5CG1 - chains A and B; structure by X-ray diffraction, 2.07 A resolution.

Chain A (and B):
Protein: Enoyl-[acyl-carrier-protein] reductase [NADH] FabI
From: Escherichia coli (strain K12)
Notes: EC 1.3.1.9; chain B of this document is another copy of the same molecule, construct and numbering; everything in this record applies to it too
UniProtKB: P0AEK4 (FABI_ECOLI); residues 1-262 here = UniProt positions 1-262
Chain sequence (305 residues; numbered -42 to 262; the number before each row is that of its first residue; numbers below 1 keep their minus sign (Met-42 is residue -42)):
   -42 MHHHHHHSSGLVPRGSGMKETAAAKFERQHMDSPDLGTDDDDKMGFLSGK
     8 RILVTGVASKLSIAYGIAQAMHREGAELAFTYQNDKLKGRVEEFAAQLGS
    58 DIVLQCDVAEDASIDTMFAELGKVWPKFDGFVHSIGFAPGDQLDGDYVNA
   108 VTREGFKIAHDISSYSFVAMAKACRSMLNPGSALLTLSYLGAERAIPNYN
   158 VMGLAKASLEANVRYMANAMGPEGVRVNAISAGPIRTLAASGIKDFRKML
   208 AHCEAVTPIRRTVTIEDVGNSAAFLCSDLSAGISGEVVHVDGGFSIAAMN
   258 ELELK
Disordered / not traced: -42 to 1, 195-203, 258-262 (chain B: -42 to 1, 195-202, 258-262)
Sequence notes: expression tag (-42 to 0)
Small-molecule neighbours:
  - BBN (1-hydroxy-2,3,1-benzodiazaborinine-2(1H)-carboxamide): Gly93, Phe94, Tyr146, Tyr156, Met159, Lys163
  - BBN / NAD: Gly13, Val14, Ala15, Ser19, Ile20, Ala21, Gln40, Leu44, Cys63, Asp64, Val65, Ala66, Ser91, Ile92, Gly93, Phe94, Ile119, Leu144, Ser145, Tyr146, Tyr156, Met159, Lys163, Ala189, Gly190, Pro191, Ile192
  - NAD (nicotinamide-adenine-dinucleotide): Gly13, Val14, Ala15, Ser19, Ile20, Ala21, Gln40, Leu44, Cys63, Asp64, Val65, Ala66, Ser91, Ile92, Gly93, Phe94, Ile119, Leu144, Ser145, Tyr146, Tyr156, Lys163, Ala189, Gly190, Pro191, Ile192
Curated features (UniProtKB/Swiss-Prot):
  - active site (Proton acceptor): Tyr146, Tyr156
  - binding site (NAD(+)): Gly13, Ser19, Ile20, Gln40, Asp64, Val65, Ile92, Lys163, Ile192 to Ala196
  - binding site (substrate): Ala95
  - site (Involved in acyl-ACP binding): Lys201, Arg204, Lys205
  - mutagenesis: Gly93 (G93S: Diazaborine resistance; G93V: Triclosan resistance), Tyr146 (Y146F: Large impact on catalysis, with kcat and kcat/Km for DD-ACP decreasing by around 50-fold compared with wild-type), Tyr156 (Y156F: No effect on substrate reduction), Met159 (M159T: Triclosan resistance), Lys201 (K201A: No effect on substrate reduction; K201E: Little activity toward DD-CoA and DD-ACP), Phe203 (F203L: Triclosan resistance), Arg204 (R204A: No effect on substrate reduction; R204E: Causes a further reduction in kcat/Km for reduction of DD-ACP without affecting kcat/Km for the DD-CoA substrate), Lys205 (K205A: No effect on substrate reduction; K205E: Causes a further reduction in kcat/Km for reduction of DD-ACP without affecting kcat/Km for the DD-CoA substrate ...), Ser241 (S241F: Produces temperature-sensitive phenotype)
What the authors report for this chain:
  - binding site for BBN: Gly93, Tyr146, Tyr156
  - binding site for NAD: Lys163, Ile192
  - catalytic residues: Tyr156 (citing earlier work)
  - conformationally variable residues (order/disorder transition): Leu195 to Asp202

Interface between chain A and chain B:
Contacting residue pairs (90; chain A residue first):
  Val65(A) with Arg110(B), hydrogen bond (backbone-side chain)
  Ala66(A) with Arg110(B), hydrogen bond (backbone-side chain)
  Glu67(A) with Arg110(B)
  Asp68(A) with Arg110(B), salt bridge
  Ile71(A) with Arg110(B)
  Asp103(A) with Arg132(B), salt bridge; Ala176(B)
  Tyr104(A) with Val125(B); Asn169(B), hydrogen bond; Tyr172(B), hydrophobic; Met173(B)
  Val105(A) with Lys129(B), hydrogen bond (backbone-side chain); Arg132(B); Ala176(B), hydrophobic
  Asn106(A) with Lys129(B), hydrogen bond (backbone-side chain); Arg132(B), hydrogen bond
  Val108(A) with Tyr122(B), hydrophobic; Val125(B), hydrophobic; Lys129(B), hydrogen bond (backbone-side chain)
  Thr109(A) with Tyr122(B)
  Arg110(A) with Val65(B), hydrogen bond (side chain-backbone); Ala66(B), hydrogen bond (side chain-backbone); Glu67(B); Asp68(B), salt bridge; Ile71(B); Asp118(B), salt bridge; Tyr122(B), hydrogen bond (backbone-side chain)
  Phe113(A) with His117(B); Ser121(B); Tyr122(B); Ser165(B)
  His117(A) with Phe113(B); His117(B); Ser165(B), hydrogen bond
  Asp118(A) with Arg110(B), salt bridge
  Ser121(A) with Phe113(B)
  Tyr122(A) with Val108(B), hydrophobic; Thr109(B); Arg110(B), hydrogen bond (side chain-backbone); Phe113(B)
  Val125(A) with Tyr104(B); Val105(B), hydrophobic; Val108(B), hydrophobic
  Lys129(A) with Val105(B), hydrogen bond (side chain-backbone); Asn106(B), hydrogen bond (side chain-backbone); Val108(B), hydrogen bond (side chain-backbone)
  Arg132(A) with Asp103(B), salt bridge; Val105(B); Asn106(B), hydrogen bond
  Gly148(A) with Tyr172(B), hydrogen bond (backbone-side chain)
  Ala149(A) with Arg171(B), hydrogen bond (backbone-side chain)
  Glu150(A) with Arg171(B), hydrogen bond (backbone-side chain)
  Arg151(A) with Tyr172(B), hydrogen bond (backbone-side chain)
  Ala152(A) with Arg171(B); Tyr172(B); Asn175(B)
  Ile153(A) with Tyr172(B), hydrogen bond (backbone-side chain)
  Tyr156(A) with Tyr172(B)
  Asn157(A) with Tyr172(B)
  Gly160(A) with Tyr172(B)
  Leu161(A) with Ser165(B); Ala168(B), hydrophobic; Asn169(B); Tyr172(B), hydrophobic
  Ala164(A) with Ala164(B); Ala168(B), hydrophobic
  Ser165(A) with Phe113(B); His117(B), hydrogen bond; Leu161(B)
  Ala168(A) with Ala149(B); Leu161(B), hydrophobic; Ala164(B), hydrophobic
  Asn169(A) with Tyr104(B), hydrogen bond; Leu161(B)
  Arg171(A) with Ala149(B), hydrogen bond (side chain-backbone); Glu150(B), hydrogen bond (side chain-backbone); Ala152(B)
  Tyr172(A) with Tyr104(B), hydrophobic; Gly148(B), hydrogen bond (side chain-backbone); Arg151(B), hydrogen bond (side chain-backbone); Ala152(B); Ile153(B); Tyr156(B); Asn157(B); Gly160(B); Leu161(B), hydrophobic
  Met173(A) with Tyr104(B), hydrophobic
  Asn175(A) with Ala152(B)
  Ala176(A) with Asp103(B); Val105(B), hydrophobic
Other interface residues (no listed pair), chain A (42 interface residues in all): Lys114, Ala126, Met177
Other interface residues (no listed pair), chain B (42 interface residues in all): Lys114, Ala126, Met177

Overview:
Chain A and chain B each contribute 42 residues to their interface; the contacts include 27 hydrogen bonds and
6 salt bridges. Polar contacts include Asp68(A)-Arg110(B), Asp103(A)-Arg132(B) and Arg110(A)-Asp118(B). Bound
to chain A: NAD, compound BBN and BBN / NAD. From the paper: the catalytic residue Tyr156(A); a binding site
for BBN at Gly93(A), Tyr146(A) and Tyr156(A).
Chain A and chain B are both Enoyl-[acyl-carrier-protein] reductase [NADH] FabI (Escherichia coli (strain
K12)); the structure, Crystal structure of E. coli FabI bound to the carbamoylated benzodiazaborine inhibitor
14b, was determined by X-ray diffraction (same publication as 5CFZ and 5CG2).
